1WVL - chains C and A of the 4 polymer chains in the assembly; structure by X-ray diffraction, 2.60 A resolution.

[Chain C]
Molecule: 10-nt DNA strand
Sequence (10 nucleotides; row label = number of the first residue in the row):
   101 CCTATATAGG

[Chain A]
Protein: DNA-binding proteins 7a/7b/7d, GCN4
Organism: Sulfolobus acidocaldarius
UniProtKB: P13123 (DN71_SULAC); residues 1-66 here correspond to UniProt positions 0-65 (UniProt number = residue number - 1)
Chain sequence (80 residues; numbered 1 to 80; the number before each row is that of its first residue):
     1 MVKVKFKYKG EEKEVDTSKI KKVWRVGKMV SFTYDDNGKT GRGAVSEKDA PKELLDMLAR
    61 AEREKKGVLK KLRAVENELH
From the paper describing this entry:
  - binding site for the 10-nt DNA strand (chain C): Trp24, Val26, Lys65, His80
  - binding site for the 10-nt DNA strand: Tyr8, Met29
  - self-association interface (contacts with another copy of this molecule); pairs are residue here / residue on that copy: His80-Trp24 (pi stacking)

[How chain C and chain A interact]
Residue-residue contacts (13; chain C residue first):
  DT105(C) - Val26(A)  base contact
  DA106(C) - Trp24(A)  hydrogen bond to the base
  DA106(C) - Arg25(A)  sugar contact
  DA106(C) - Val26(A)  base contact
  DA106(C) - Ser31(A)  base contact
  DT107(C) - Lys22(A)  phosphate contact
  DT107(C) - Trp24(A)  hydrogen bond to the sugar
  DT107(C) - Lys65(A)  salt bridge to the phosphate
  DA108(C) - Lys22(A)  salt bridge to the phosphate
  DA108(C) - Thr33(A)  sugar contact
  DA108(C) - Arg42(A)  hydrogen bond to the base
  DG109(C) - Thr40(A)  sugar contact
  DG109(C) - Arg42(A)  hydrogen bond to the sugar
Also at the interface, not in a pair above, chain A (10 interface residues in all): Met29

[Overview]
Chain C and chain A form an interface of 5 and 10 residues respectively, with 4 hydrogen bonds and 2 salt
bridges. Polar pairs include DA106(C)-Trp24(A), DA108(C)-Arg42(A) and DT107(C)-Trp24(A). The paper reports a
binding site for the 10-nt DNA strand (chain C) at Trp24(A), Val26(A) and Lys65(A) among others; a binding
site for the 10-nt DNA strand at Tyr8(A) and Met29(A).
Chain C is a 10-nt DNA strand and chain A is DNA-binding proteins 7a/7b/7d, GCN4 (Sulfolobus acidocaldarius);
the structure, Crystal Structure of Multimeric DNA-binding Protein Sac7d-GCN4 with DNA decamer, was determined
by X-ray diffraction.
